Entry 8ACI (X-ray diffraction, 1.85 A resolution); this record covers chains K and L of the 4 polymer chains in the assembly.

# Chain K
Molecule: nanobody specific for kappa light chain of Fab
From: Lama glama
Notes: antibody fragment or engineered binder
Sequence (128 residues; numbered 3 to 130; the number before each row is that of its first residue):
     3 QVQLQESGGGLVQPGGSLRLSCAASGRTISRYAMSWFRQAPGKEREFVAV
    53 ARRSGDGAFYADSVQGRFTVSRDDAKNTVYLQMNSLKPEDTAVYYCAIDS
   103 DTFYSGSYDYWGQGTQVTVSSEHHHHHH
Not modelled in the structure: 128-130
Disulfides: Cys24-Cys98

# Chain L
Molecule: ARGX-117 Fab light chain
From: Homo sapiens
Notes: antibody fragment or engineered binder
Sequence (218 residues; each row starts with the number of its first residue):
     1 DNVLTQSPDSLAVSLGERATISCRASKSVRTSGYNYMHWYQQKPGQPPKL
    51 LIYLASNLKSGVPDRFSGSGSGTDFTLTISSLQAEDAATYYCQHSRELPY
   101 TFGQGTKLEIKRTVAAPSVFIFPPSDEQLKSGTASVVCLLNNFYPREAKV
   151 QWKVDNALQSGNSQESVTEQDSKDSTYSLSSTLTLSKADYEKHKVYACEV
   201 THQGLSSPVTKSFNRGEC
Disulfides: Cys23-Cys92, Cys138-Cys198
Metal / ion sites: Ca2+: Tyr100 (shared with 1 residue of chain A; 2 residues of chain H)

# Interface between chain K and chain L
Contacting residue pairs (36; chain K residue first):
  Ala35(K) - Gln203(L)
  Phe39(K) - Gln203(L)
  Phe39(K) - Leu205(L)
  Phe39(K) - Ser206(L)
  Arg47(K) - Ser206(L)
  Phe49(K) - Val114(L)  hydrophobic
  Phe49(K) - Gln203(L)
  Phe49(K) - Gly204(L)
  Val52(K) - Gln203(L)
  Arg54(K) - Pro145(L)
  Arg54(K) - Glu147(L)  salt bridge
  Arg54(K) - Gln203(L)  hydrogen bond
  Ala60(K) - Lys111(L)  hydrogen bond (backbone-side chain)
  Phe61(K) - Ala12(L)  hydrophobic
  Phe61(K) - Lys111(L)
  Phe61(K) - Val114(L)  hydrophobic
  Phe61(K) - Tyr144(L)
  Tyr62(K) - Thr113(L)
  Tyr62(K) - Val114(L)  hydrogen bond (backbone-backbone)
  Asp64(K) - Thr113(L)  hydrogen bond
  Gln67(K) - Thr113(L)
  Asp101(K) - Gln203(L)  hydrogen bond
  Phe105(K) - Glu147(L)
  Tyr106(K) - Glu147(L)
  Tyr106(K) - Gln203(L)
  Ser107(K) - Lys149(L)
  Ser107(K) - Thr201(L)
  Ser107(K) - His202(L)  hydrogen bond (backbone-backbone)
  Ser107(K) - Gln203(L)
  Gly108(K) - Thr201(L)
  Gly108(K) - His202(L)
  Gly108(K) - Gln203(L)
  Ser109(K) - Thr201(L)
  Tyr110(K) - Gln203(L)  hydrogen bond (side chain-backbone)
  Tyr110(K) - Leu205(L)
  Trp113(K) - Ser206(L)
Other interface residues (no listed pair), chain K (20 interface residues in all): Ala63
Other interface residues (no listed pair), chain L (16 interface residues in all): Arg112, Ala148

# In short
The interface between chain K and chain L involves 20 residues on one side and 16 on the other; the contacts
include 7 hydrogen bonds and 1 salt bridge. Polar pairs include Arg54(K)-Glu147(L), Arg54(K)-Gln203(L) and
Ala60(K)-Lys111(L).
Here chain K is nanobody specific for kappa light chain of Fab (Lama glama) and chain L is ARGX-117 Fab light
chain (Homo sapiens). Entry 8ACI (Structure of ARG-117 Fab in complex with a fragment of complement C2,
neutral pH) was determined by X-ray diffraction.
